6PL8 - chains A and P of the 3 polymer chains in the assembly; structure by X-ray diffraction, 2.17 A resolution.

# Chain A
Name: DNA polymerase eta
Source organism: Homo sapiens
Notes: EC 2.7.7.7
UniProt: Q9Y253 (POLH_HUMAN); residue numbers follow UniProt; this construct covers 1-432
Amino-acid sequence (435 residues; numbered -2 to 432; the number before each row is that of its first residue; numbers below 1 keep their minus sign (Gly-2 is residue -2)):
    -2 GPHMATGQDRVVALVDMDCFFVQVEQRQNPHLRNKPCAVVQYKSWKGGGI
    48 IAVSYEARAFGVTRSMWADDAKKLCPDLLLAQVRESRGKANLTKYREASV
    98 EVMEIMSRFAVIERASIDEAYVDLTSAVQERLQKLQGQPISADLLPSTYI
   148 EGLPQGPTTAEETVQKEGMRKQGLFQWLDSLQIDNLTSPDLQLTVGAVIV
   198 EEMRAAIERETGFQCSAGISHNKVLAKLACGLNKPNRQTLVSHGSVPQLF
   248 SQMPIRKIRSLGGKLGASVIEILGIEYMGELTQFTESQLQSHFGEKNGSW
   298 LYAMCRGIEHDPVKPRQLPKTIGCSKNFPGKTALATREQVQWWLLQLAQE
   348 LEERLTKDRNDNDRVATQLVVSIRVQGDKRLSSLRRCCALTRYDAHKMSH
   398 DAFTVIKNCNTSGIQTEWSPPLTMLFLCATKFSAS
Not modelled in the structure: 155-159
Differences from the reference sequence: expression tag (-2 to 0)
Bound ions: Mg2+ site 1: Asp13, Met14, Asp115 (together with 1FZ); Mg2+ site 2: Asp13, Asp115, Glu116 (together with 1FZ) (shared with DT8(P) of chain P)
Small-molecule neighbours: 1FZ (5'-O-[(R)-hydroxy{[(R)-hydroxy(phosphonooxy)phosphoryl]amino}phosphoryl]thymidine): Asp13, Met14, Asp15, Cys16, Phe17, Phe18, Ile48, Ala49, Tyr52, Arg55, Arg61, Ile114, Asp115, Glu116, Lys231
Curated features (UniProtKB/Swiss-Prot):
  - binding site (Mg(2+)): Asp13, Met14, Asp115, Glu116
  - binding site (Mn(2+)): Asp13, Met14, Asp115, Glu116
  - binding site (a 2'-deoxyribonucleoside 5'-triphosphate): Arg61
  - natural variant: Val37 (deletion: In XPV), Leu75 (deletion: In XPV), Arg93 (R93P: In XPV), Arg111 (R111H: In XPV), Thr122 (T122P: In XPV), Gly153 (G153D: In a breast cancer sample), Thr191 (T191P: In XPV), Gly263 (G263V: In XPV), Val266 (V266D: In XPV), Gly295 (G295R: In XPV), Arg361 (R361S: In XPV)
  - mutagenesis: Tyr52 (Y52A/F: Reduces DNA polymerase activity; Y52E: Reduces DNA polymerase activity. Increases fidelity of replication and reduces translesion bypass), Arg61 (R61A: Reduces enzymatic activity by two-thirds), Ser62 (S62G: Increased DNA polymerase activity and translesion bypass compared to wild-type), Ala68 (A68S/V: Severe reduction in thymine dimer translesion bypass), Asn324 to Pro326 (Reduces binding to chromatin and to monoubiquitinated PCNA. Abolishes binding to monoubiquitinated PCNA; when associated with 705-E--H-713 Del)

# Chain P
Molecule: 8-nt DNA strand
Sequence (8 nucleotides; each row starts with the number of its first residue):
     1 AGCGTCAT
Bound ions: Mg2+: DT8 (together with 1FZ) (shared with Asp13(A), Asp115(A), Glu116(A) of chain A)

# How chain A and chain P interact
Residue-residue contacts (23; chain A residue first):
  Ser113(A) - DT8(P)  hydrogen bond to the phosphate
  Asp115(A) - DT8(P)  phosphate contact
  Glu116(A) - DT8(P)  phosphate contact
  Lys224(A) - DT8(P)  salt bridge to the phosphate
  Arg256(A) - DA7(P)  phosphate contact
  Ser257(A) - DC6(P)  phosphate contact
  Ser257(A) - DA7(P)  hydrogen bond to the phosphate
  Leu258(A) - DA7(P)  hydrogen bond to the phosphate
  Gly259(A) - DA7(P)  hydrogen bond to the phosphate
  Gly260(A) - DC6(P)  phosphate contact
  Gly260(A) - DA7(P)  phosphate contact
  Lys261(A) - DT5(P)  salt bridge to the phosphate
  Lys261(A) - DC6(P)  hydrogen bond to the phosphate
  Leu262(A) - DC6(P)  hydrogen bond to the phosphate
  Arg377(A) - DG4(P)  salt bridge to the phosphate
  Leu378(A) - DC6(P)  base contact
  Leu381(A) - DC3(P)  phosphate contact
  Arg382(A) - DG2(P)  sugar contact
  Arg382(A) - DC3(P)  hydrogen bond to the phosphate
  Arg382(A) - DG4(P)  hydrogen bond to the base
  Arg383(A) - DG2(P)  salt bridge to the phosphate
  Arg383(A) - DC3(P)  salt bridge to the phosphate
  Cys384(A) - DG2(P)  phosphate contact
Other interface residues (no listed pair), chain A (21 interface residues in all): Asp13, Ile255, Ser379, Ser380
Other interface residues (no listed pair), chain P (8 interface residues in all): DA1

# Overview
Chain A and chain P form an interface of 21 and 8 residues respectively; the contacts include 8 hydrogen bonds
and 5 salt bridges. Among the polar pairs are Arg382(A)-DG4(P), Ser113(A)-DT8(P) and Ser257(A)-DA7(P). Chain A
binds compound 1FZ.
Here chain A is DNA polymerase eta (Homo sapiens) and chain P is an 8-nt DNA strand. Entry 6PL8 (Structure of
human DNA polymerase eta complexed with 8OA in the template base paired with incoming ...) was determined by
X-ray diffraction.
